PDB entry 8T5C | electron microscopy, 4.70 A resolution (low resolution: residue-level contacts below are approximate; hydrogen-bond / salt-bridge calls are withheld) | chains C and c of the 11 polymer chains in the assembly

Chain C:
Molecule: Glycoprotein G1
From: Lassa virus Josiah
Reference sequence: P08669 (GLYC_LASSJ); residue numbers follow UniProt; this construct covers 59-206, 208-257
Chain sequence (202 residues; row label = number of the first residue in the row):
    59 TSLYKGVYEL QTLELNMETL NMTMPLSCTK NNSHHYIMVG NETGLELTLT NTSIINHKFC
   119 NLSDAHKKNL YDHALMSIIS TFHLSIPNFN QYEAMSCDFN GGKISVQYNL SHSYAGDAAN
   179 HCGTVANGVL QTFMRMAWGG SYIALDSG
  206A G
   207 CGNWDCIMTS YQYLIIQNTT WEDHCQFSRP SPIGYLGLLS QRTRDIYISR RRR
Cystine bridges: Cys86-Cys231, Cys118-Cys155, Cys180-Cys212
Covalent attachments: N-acetylglucosamine (NAG) linked to Asn79, Asn90, Asn99, Asn109, Asn119, Asn167, Asn224
Sequence notes: conflict Gly206A (Arg207 in P08669); insertion (207); expression tag (258-259)
Curated features (UniProtKB/Swiss-Prot):
  - glycosylation (N-linked (GlcNAc...) asparagine): Asn79, Asn89, Asn99, Asn109, Asn119, Asn167, Asn224
  - mutagenesis: Ser60 (S60A: No effect on SSP cleavage)

Chain c:
Molecule: Glycoprotein G2
From: Lassa virus Josiah
Reference sequence: P08669 (GLYC_LASSJ); residues 260-418 here = UniProt positions 260-418
Chain sequence (194 residues; row label = number of the first residue in the row):
   260 GTFTWTLSDS EGKDTPGGYC LTRWMLIEAE LKCFGNTAVA KCNEKHDEEF CDMLRLFDFN
   320 KQAIQRCKAP AQMSIQLINK AVNALINDQL IMKNHLRDIM GIPYCNYSKY WYLNHTTTGR
   380 TSLPKCWLVS NGSYLNETHF SDDIEQQADN MITEMLQKEG GGYIPEAPRD GQAYVRKDGE
   440 WVLLSTFLGG LVPR
Unresolved in the structure: 419-453
Cystine bridges: Cys279-Cys292, Cys301-Cys310, Cys364-Cys385
Covalent attachments: glycan linked to Asn365; N-acetylglucosamine (NAG) linked to Asn373, Asn390, Asn395
Sequence notes: conflict Cys326 (Leu in P08669), Pro329 (Glu in P08669); expression tag (419-453)
Curated features (UniProtKB/Swiss-Prot):
  - glycosylation (N-linked (GlcNAc...) asparagine): Asn365, Asn373, Asn390, Asn395

Interface between chain C and chain c:
Residue-residue contacts (99; chain C residue first):
  Thr59(C) with Glu396(c)
  Ser60(C) with Glu396(c)
  Tyr62(C) with Glu396(c); Ser400(c); Ile403(c)
  Lys63(C) with Glu404(c); Ala407(c)
  Val65(C) with His374(c); Thr375(c); Thr376(c)
  Tyr66(C) with His374(c); Ala407(c); Met410(c); Ile411(c)
  Glu67(C) with Leu372(c); Asn373(c)
  Leu68(C) with Trp370(c); Tyr371(c); Leu372(c); Glu396(c)
  Gln69(C) with Trp370(c); Tyr371(c)
  Thr70(C) with Lys368(c); Tyr369(c); Trp386(c)
  Leu71(C) with Lys368(c); Tyr369(c); Tyr371(c)
  Glu72(C) with Leu285(c); Ile286(c); Ser367(c); Lys368(c); Tyr393(c)
  Leu73(C) with Met284(c); Leu285(c); Phe309(c); Ser367(c); Tyr369(c)
  Asn74(C) with Met284(c); Leu285(c); Ile286(c)
  Met75(C) with Met312(c); Tyr366(c)
  Thr77(C) with Asn319(c)
  Leu78(C) with Leu315(c); Asn319(c)
  Met80(C) with Met332(c); Ser333(c)
  Thr81(C) with Asn319(c); Met332(c); Ser333(c); Ile334(c)
  Met82(C) with Ile337(c)
  Gly98(C) with Met332(c)
  Leu128(C) with Gln331(c)
  Ala132(C) with Met332(c)
  Ser135(C) with Asn338(c)
  Trp196(C) with Ile350(c); Asn353(c); His354(c); Asp357(c); Tyr363(c)
  Gly198(C) with Tyr363(c)
  Tyr200(C) with Ser389(c); Asn390(c)
  Gly206A(C) with Ile358(c)
  Cys207(C) with Ile358(c); Met359(c)
  Trp210(C) with His354(c); Ile358(c)
  Arg235(C) with Ile286(c)
  Ile239(C) with Ile350(c); Tyr366(c)
  Leu242(C) with Ile345(c)
  Gly243(C) with Asp347(c); Ile350(c)
  Leu245(C) with Asn338(c); Val341(c)
  Ser246(C) with Val341(c); Asn342(c); Asp347(c)
  Gln247(C) with Asp347(c)
  Thr249(C) with Asn338(c); Val341(c)
  Asp251(C) with Lys339(c); Ala340(c); Val341(c); Asn342(c)
  Tyr253(C) with Gly260(c); Thr261(c); Phe262(c); Thr263(c); Trp264(c); Ala343(c)
  Ser255(C) with Gly260(c)
  Arg257(C) with Thr265(c)
  Arg258(C) with Gly260(c)
  Arg259(C) with Gly260(c); Thr261(c)
Interface residues without a listed pair, chain C (48 interface residues in all): Arg193, Ile252, Ile254, Arg256
Interface residues without a listed pair, chain c (61 interface residues in all): Lys291, Phe316, Arg325, Met351, Gly360, Met414

In short:
Chain C and chain c form an interface of 48 and 61 residues respectively. N-acetylglucosamine is covalently
linked to Asn79(C), Asn90(C), Asn99(C), Asn109(C), Asn119(C) and Asn167(C) and 1 more. Covalently linked
N-acetylglucosamine: at Asn373(c), Asn390(c) and Asn395(c). UniProt lists one mutagenesis site on chain C.
Chain C is Glycoprotein G1 and chain c is Glycoprotein G2, both from Lassa virus Josiah; the structure, Lassa
GPC Trimer in complex with Fab 8.11G and nanobody D5, was determined by electron microscopy.
